Entry 6NA3 (X-ray diffraction, 1.80 A resolution); this record covers chains B and D of the 4 polymer chains in the assembly.

# Chain B (and D)
Molecule: Putative crotonyl-CoA reductase
Organism: Kitasatospora setae (strain ATCC 33774 / DSM 43861 / JCM 3304 / KCC A-0304 / NBRC 14216 / KM-6054)
Notes: chain D of this document is another copy of the same molecule, construct and numbering; everything in this record applies to it too
Reference sequence: E4N096 (E4N096_KITSK); numbering as in UniProt (aligned over 1-443)
Chain sequence (445 residues; row label = number of the first residue in the row; numbers below 1 keep their minus sign (Arg-1 is residue -1)):
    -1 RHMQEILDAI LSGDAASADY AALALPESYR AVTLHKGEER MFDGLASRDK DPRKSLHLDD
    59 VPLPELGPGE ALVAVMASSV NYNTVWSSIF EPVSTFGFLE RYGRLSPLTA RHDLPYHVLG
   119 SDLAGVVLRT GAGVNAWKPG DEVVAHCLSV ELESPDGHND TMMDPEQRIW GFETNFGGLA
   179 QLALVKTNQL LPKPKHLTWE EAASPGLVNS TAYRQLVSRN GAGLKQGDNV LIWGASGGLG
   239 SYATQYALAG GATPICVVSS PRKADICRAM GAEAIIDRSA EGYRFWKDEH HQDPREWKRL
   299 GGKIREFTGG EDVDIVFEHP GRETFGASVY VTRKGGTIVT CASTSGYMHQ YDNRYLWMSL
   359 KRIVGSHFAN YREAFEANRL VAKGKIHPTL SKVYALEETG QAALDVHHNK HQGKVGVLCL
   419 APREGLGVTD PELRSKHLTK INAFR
Sequence notes: expression tag (-1 to 0)
Small-molecule neighbours:
  - Pyrrolidine (VES), molecule 1: Gln243, Ala267, Met268, His385, Pro386, Lys438, Ala441, Phe442
  - Pyrrolidine (VES), molecule 2: Arg352, Tyr353, Met356
What the authors report for this chain:
  - mutagenesis - E151D, E151D/N157E/N218E (100-fold), N157E, N218E, K296A/R303A/Y328F: decreased catalytic activity
  - mutagenesis - Q165A (2-3-fold), K332A: decreased catalytic activity on crotonyl-CoA
  - mutagenesis - Q165A (4-fold): decreased catalytic activity on crotonyl-pantetheine

# Chain B / chain D interface
Residue-residue contacts (88; chain B residue first):
  Asp154(B) with Arg331(D), salt bridge
  Met160(B) with Lys332(D); Leu358(D)
  Met161(B) with Lys332(D); Gly333(D); Leu358(D), hydrophobic
  Asp162(B) with Lys332(D), hydrogen bond (backbone-side chain)
  Gln165(B) with Lys332(D), hydrogen bond
  Arg212(B) with Leu358(D)
  Asn218(B) with Arg360(D)
  His288(B) with His288(D)
  Phe323(B) with Tyr349(D)
  Arg331(B) with Asp154(D), salt bridge
  Lys332(B) with Met160(D), hydrogen bond (side chain-backbone); Met161(D); Asp162(D), hydrogen bond (side chain-backbone); Gln165(D), hydrogen bond
  Gly333(B) with Met161(D)
  Thr338(B) with Asn351(D), hydrogen bond; Leu354(D); Trp355(D)
  Cys339(B) with Trp355(D)
  Ala340(B) with Asn351(D); Trp355(D), hydrophobic
  Ser341(B) with Asn351(D), hydrogen bond; Trp355(D)
  Tyr345(B) with Tyr349(D); Asp350(D); Asn351(D), hydrogen bond (backbone-backbone); Arg352(D)
  Met346(B) with Gln348(D); Tyr349(D); Asp350(D)
  His347(B) with His347(D); Gln348(D); Tyr349(D), hydrogen bond (backbone-backbone); Asn351(D)
  Gln348(B) with Met346(D); His347(D)
  Tyr349(B) with Phe323(D); Tyr345(D); Met346(D); His347(D), hydrogen bond (backbone-backbone); Tyr349(D), hydrophobic; Ile361(D)
  Asp350(B) with Tyr345(D); Met346(D)
  Asn351(B) with Thr338(D), hydrogen bond; Ala340(D); Ser341(D), hydrogen bond; Tyr345(D), hydrogen bond (backbone-backbone); His347(D)
  Arg352(B) with Tyr345(D)
  Leu354(B) with Thr338(D); Ile361(D), hydrophobic; Gly363(D)
  Trp355(B) with Thr338(D); Cys339(D), hydrogen bond (side chain-backbone); Ala340(D); Ser341(D); Ser364(D); His365(D)
  Met356(B) with His365(D)
  Leu358(B) with Met160(D); Met161(D), hydrophobic; Arg212(D); Gly363(D); Ser364(D); His365(D)
  Lys359(B) with Val362(D); Gly363(D), hydrogen bond (backbone-backbone)
  Arg360(B) with Asn218(D); Ile361(D); Val362(D)
  Ile361(B) with Tyr349(D); Leu354(D), hydrophobic; Arg360(D); Ile361(D), hydrogen bond (backbone-backbone)
  Val362(B) with Lys359(D); Arg360(D)
  Gly363(B) with Leu354(D); Leu358(D); Lys359(D), hydrogen bond (backbone-backbone)
  Ser364(B) with Trp355(D); Leu358(D)
  His365(B) with Trp355(D); Met356(D); Leu358(D)
Other interface residues (no listed pair), chain B (38 interface residues in all): Pro163, His289, Gln290
Other interface residues (no listed pair), chain D (39 interface residues in all): Pro163, His289, Gln290, Trp295

# Overview
Chain B and chain D form an interface of 38 and 39 residues respectively, with 17 hydrogen bonds and 2 salt
bridges. Polar pairs include Asp154(B)-Arg331(D), Asp162(B)-Lys332(D) and Gln165(B)-Lys332(D). From the paper:
E151D, E151D/N157E/N218E and N157E of chain B, among others, reduce catalytic activity; Q165A and K332A of
chain B reduce catalytic activity on crotonyl-CoA; 7 substitutions were tested in all.
Both chains are Putative crotonyl-CoA reductase (Kitasatospora setae (strain ATCC 33774 / DSM 43861 / JCM 3304
/ KCC A-0304 / NBRC 14216 / KM-6054)). Entry 6NA3 (Crystal Structure of Apo-form of ECR) was determined by
X-ray diffraction, deposited together with 6NA4, 6NA5 and 6NA6.
